PDB entry 8E76 | electron microscopy, 2.51 A resolution | chains A and B of the 4 polymer chains in the assembly

[Chain A (and B)]
Protein: NADP-dependent malic enzyme, mitochondrial
Source organism: Homo sapiens
Notes: EC 1.1.1.40; chain B of this document is another copy of the same molecule, construct and numbering; everything in this record applies to it too
UniProt: Q16798 (MAON_HUMAN); residues -47 to 556 here correspond to UniProt positions 1-604 (UniProt number = residue number + 48)
Amino-acid sequence (604 residues; row label = number of the first residue in the row; numbers below 1 keep their minus sign (Met-47 is residue -47)):
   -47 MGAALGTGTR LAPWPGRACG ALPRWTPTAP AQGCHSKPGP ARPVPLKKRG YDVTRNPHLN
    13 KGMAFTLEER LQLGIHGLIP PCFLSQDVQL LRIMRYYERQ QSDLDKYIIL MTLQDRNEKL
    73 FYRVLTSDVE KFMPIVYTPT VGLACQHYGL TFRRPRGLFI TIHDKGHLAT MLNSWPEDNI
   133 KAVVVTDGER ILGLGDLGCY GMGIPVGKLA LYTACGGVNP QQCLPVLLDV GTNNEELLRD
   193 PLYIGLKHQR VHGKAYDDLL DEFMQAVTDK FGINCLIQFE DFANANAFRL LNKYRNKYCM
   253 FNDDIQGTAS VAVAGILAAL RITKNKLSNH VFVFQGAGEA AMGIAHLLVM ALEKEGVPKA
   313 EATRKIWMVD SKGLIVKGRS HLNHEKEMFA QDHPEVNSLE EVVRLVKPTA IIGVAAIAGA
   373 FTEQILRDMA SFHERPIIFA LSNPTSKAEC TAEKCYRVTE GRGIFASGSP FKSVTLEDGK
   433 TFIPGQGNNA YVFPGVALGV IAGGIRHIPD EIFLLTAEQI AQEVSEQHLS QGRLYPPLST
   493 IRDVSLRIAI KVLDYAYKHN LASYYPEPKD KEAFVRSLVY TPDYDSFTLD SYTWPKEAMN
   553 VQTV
Unresolved in the structure: -47 to 0, 326-359, 368-383
Curated features (UniProtKB/Swiss-Prot):
  - active site: Tyr89 (Proton donor), Lys160 (Proton acceptor)
  - binding site (NAD(+)): Arg142, Asp256, Asn395
  - binding site (a divalent metal cation): Glu232, Asp233, Asp256
  - site: Asp256 (Important for activity)
  - modified residue: Ser323 (Phosphoserine)

[How chain A and chain B interact]
Contacting residue pairs (52; chain A residue first):
  Leu19(A) with Tyr544(B); Thr545(B); Trp546(B); Met551(B), hydrophobic
  Leu23(A) with Leu541(B); Tyr544(B)
  Gln24(A) with Leu541(B)
  His28(A) with Tyr544(B), hydrogen bond; Trp546(B)
  Pro33(A) with Trp546(B), hydrophobic
  Cys34(A) with Gln554(B)
  Phe35(A) with Trp546(B), hydrophobic; Ala550(B); Met551(B), hydrophobic; Asn552(B); Val553(B); Gln554(B), hydrogen bond (backbone-backbone)
  Leu36(A) with Val553(B); Gln554(B)
  Ser37(A) with Val553(B); Gln554(B), hydrogen bond (backbone-backbone); Thr555(B)
  Val40(A) with Gln554(B); Thr555(B); Val556(B)
  Leu43(A) with Val556(B)
  Leu541(A) with Leu23(B); Gln24(B)
  Tyr544(A) with Leu19(B); Leu23(B); His28(B), hydrogen bond
  Thr545(A) with Leu19(B)
  Trp546(A) with Leu19(B); His28(B); Pro33(B), hydrophobic; Phe35(B), hydrophobic
  Ala550(A) with Phe35(B)
  Met551(A) with Leu19(B), hydrophobic; Phe35(B), hydrophobic
  Asn552(A) with Phe35(B)
  Val553(A) with Phe35(B); Leu36(B); Ser37(B)
  Gln554(A) with Cys34(B); Phe35(B), hydrogen bond (backbone-backbone); Leu36(B); Ser37(B), hydrogen bond (backbone-backbone); Val40(B)
  Thr555(A) with Ser37(B); Val40(B)
  Val556(A) with Val40(B); Leu43(B)
Also at the interface, not in a pair above, chain A (26 interface residues in all): Thr18, Asp39, Asp542, Ser543
Also at the interface, not in a pair above, chain B (26 interface residues in all): Thr18, Asp39, Asp542, Ser543

[In short]
The chain A/chain B interface involves 26 residues from each chain; the contacts include 6 hydrogen bonds.
Among the polar pairs are His28(A)-Tyr544(B), Phe35(A)-Gln554(B) and Ser37(A)-Gln554(B). UniProt lists
active-site residues Tyr89(A) and Lys160(A), 3 NAD+-binding residues and 3 divalent metal cation-binding
residues on chain A.
Chain A and chain B are both NADP-dependent malic enzyme, mitochondrial (Homo sapiens); the structure, Cryo-EM
structure of Apo form ME3, was determined by electron microscopy (same publication as 8E78, 8E8O, 8EYN and
8EYO).
